5K17 - chains A and D of the 3 polymer chains in the assembly; structure by X-ray diffraction, 2.10 A resolution.

[Chain A]
Name: Chromatin protein Cren7
From: Sulfolobus solfataricus P2
UniProt: Q97ZE3 (CREN7_SULSO); residue numbers follow UniProt; this construct covers 1-60
Sequence (60 residues; row label = number of the first residue in the row):
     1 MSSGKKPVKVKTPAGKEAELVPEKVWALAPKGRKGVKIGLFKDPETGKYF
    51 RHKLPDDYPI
Not modelled in the structure: 1
Swiss-Prot annotation at these positions:
  - modified residue: Lys16 (N6-methyllysine)
  - mutagenesis: Lys24 (K24E: Slightly reduces the melting temperature of the protein. Slightly reduces affinity for calf thymus DNA and poly(dA-dT) oligonucleotides. Increases affinity for poly(dG-dC) oligonucleotide ...), Lys31 (K31E: Slightly reduces the melting temperature of the protein. Destabilizes complex with DNA. Slightly reduces affinity for calf thymus DNA and poly(dA-dT) oligonucleotides ...), Phe41 (F41A: Results in a significant protein misfolding, reduced thermostability, reduced ability to mediate DNA compaction and bridging ...), Lys42 (K42E: Slightly reduces the melting temperature of the protein. Slightly reduces affinity for calf thymus DNA and poly(dA-dT) oligonucleotides ...), Lys48 (K48E: Slightly reduces the melting temperature of the protein. Slightly reduces affinity for calf thymus DNA and poly(dA-dT) oligonucleotides ...)
From the paper describing this entry:
  - binding site for the 8-nt DNA strand: Leu28
  - binding site for the 8-nt DNA strand (chain D): Arg33

[Chain D]
Molecule: 8-nt DNA strand
Sequence (8 nucleotides; each row starts with the number of its first residue):
   109 GTGATCGC

[Chain A / chain D interface]
Pairs across the interface (14):
  Leu28(A) with DT113(D), base contact
  Pro30(A) with DG115(D), base contact
  Arg33(A) with DC116(D), hydrogen bond to the base
  Val36(A) with DC114(D), base contact; DG115(D), sugar contact
  Ile38(A) with DT113(D), base contact
  Arg51(A) with DG111(D), base contact; DA112(D), base contact; DT113(D), sugar contact
  His52(A) with DT113(D), phosphate contact; DC114(D), salt bridge to the phosphate
  Lys53(A) with DT113(D), phosphate contact; DC114(D), hydrogen bond to the phosphate; DG115(D), salt bridge to the phosphate
Other interface residues (no listed pair), chain A (9 interface residues in all): Gly35

[In short]
The interface between chain A and chain D involves 9 residues on one side and 6 on the other, with 2 hydrogen
bonds and 2 salt bridges. Among the polar pairs are Arg33(A)-DC116(D), Lys53(A)-DC114(D) and
His52(A)-DC114(D). The paper reports a binding site for the 8-nt DNA strand at Leu28(A); a binding site for
the 8-nt DNA strand (chain D) at Arg33(A).
Chain A is Chromatin protein Cren7 (Sulfolobus solfataricus P2) and chain D is an 8-nt DNA strand; the
structure, Crystal structure of CREN7-DSDNA (GTGATCGC) complex, was determined by X-ray diffraction together
with 5K07 from the same study.
